Entry 4QZX (X-ray diffraction, 2.60 A resolution); this record covers chains M and b of the 28 polymer chains in the assembly.

Chain M:
Name: Proteasome subunit beta type-7
Source organism: Saccharomyces cerevisiae
Notes: EC 3.4.25.1
Reference sequence: P30657 (PSB7_YEAST); residues -12 to 233 here correspond to UniProt positions 21-266 (UniProt number = residue number + 33)
Chain sequence (246 residues; each row starts with the number of its first residue; numbers below 1 keep their minus sign (Thr-12 is residue -12)):
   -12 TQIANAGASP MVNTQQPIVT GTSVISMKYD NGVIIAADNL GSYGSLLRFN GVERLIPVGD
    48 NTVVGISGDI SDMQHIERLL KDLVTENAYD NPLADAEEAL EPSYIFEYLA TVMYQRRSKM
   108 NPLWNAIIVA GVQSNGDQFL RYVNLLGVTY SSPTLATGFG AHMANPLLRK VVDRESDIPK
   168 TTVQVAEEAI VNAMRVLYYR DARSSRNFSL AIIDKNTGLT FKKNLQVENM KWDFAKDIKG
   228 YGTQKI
Disordered / not traced: -12 to 0, 232-233

Chain b:
Name: Proteasome subunit beta type-1
Source organism: Saccharomyces cerevisiae
Notes: EC 3.4.25.1
Reference sequence: P38624 (PSB1_YEAST); residues 1-196 here correspond to UniProt positions 20-215 (UniProt number = residue number + 19)
Chain sequence (196 residues; each row starts with the number of its first residue):
     1 TSIMAVTFKD GVILGADSRT TTGAYIANRV TDKLTRVHDK IWCCRSGSAA DTQAIADIVQ
    61 YHLELYTSQY GTPSTETAAS VFKELCYENK DNLTAGIIVA GYDDKNKGEV YTIPLGGSVH
   121 KLPYAIAGSG STFIYGYCDK NFRENMSKEE TVDFIKHSLS QAIKWDGSSG GVIRMVVLTA
   181 AGVERLIFYP DEYEQL
Covalent attachments: compound 04C linked to Thr1
Small-molecule neighbours: 04C (1,2,4-trideoxy-4-methyl-2-{[N-(morpholin-4-ylacetyl)-L-alanyl-O-methyl-L-tyrosyl]amino}-1-phenyl-D-xylitol): Arg19, Thr20, Thr21, Thr22, Thr31, Lys33, Arg45, Ser46, Gly47, Ser48, Ala49, Thr94, Ser129, Ser168
Curated features (UniProtKB/Swiss-Prot):
  - active site: Thr1 (Nucleophile)

Chain M / chain b interface:
Pairs across the interface (58):
  Ser32(M) with Trp165(b); Asp166(b); Gly167(b), hydrogen bond (backbone-backbone)
  Leu33(M) with Phe133(b), hydrophobic; Trp165(b)
  Leu34(M) with Lys164(b); Trp165(b), hydrogen bond (backbone-backbone); Gly167(b)
  Arg35(M) with Trp165(b)
  Phe146(M) with Ala24(b); Tyr25(b)
  Tyr185(M) with Glu194(b), hydrogen bond
  Tyr186(M) with Ile26(b); Arg29(b)
  Arg187(M) with Ala24(b); Tyr25(b); Ile26(b), hydrogen bond (backbone-backbone); Ala27(b), hydrogen bond (side chain-backbone); Asn28(b); Arg29(b)
  Asp188(M) with Ala24(b); Ile26(b)
  Ala189(M) with Arg19(b); Ala24(b), hydrogen bond (backbone-backbone); Ile26(b); Gly167(b)
  Arg190(M) with Ala24(b); Gly167(b)
  Arg193(M) with Asp191(b), salt bridge; Glu194(b), salt bridge
  Lys218(M) with Arg29(b), hydrogen bond (backbone-side chain)
  Trp219(M) with Arg29(b); Gly171(b); Val172(b), hydrophobic; Tyr189(b); Pro190(b)
  Asp220(M) with Tyr189(b)
  Phe221(M) with Arg29(b); Val30(b), hydrophobic
  Ala222(M) with Val30(b), hydrophobic; Arg174(b), hydrogen bond (backbone-side chain); Ile187(b), hydrophobic
  Lys223(M) with Ile187(b); Tyr189(b)
  Ile225(M) with Val30(b), hydrophobic; Arg174(b)
  Lys226(M) with Asp32(b); Arg185(b)
  Gly227(M) with Asp32(b), hydrogen bond (backbone-side chain)
  Tyr228(M) with Thr35(b); Arg45(b); Gln53(b); Ala56(b); Asp57(b), hydrogen bond
  Gln231(M) with Leu34(b), hydrogen bond (side chain-backbone); Thr35(b); Arg36(b), hydrogen bond (side chain-backbone); Trp42(b)
Also at the interface, not in a pair above, chain M (26 interface residues in all): Asn37, Met150, Met217
Also at the interface, not in a pair above, chain b (34 interface residues in all): Thr21, Ile163, Ser168

Overview:
The interface between chain M and chain b involves 26 residues on one side and 34 on the other, with 12
hydrogen bonds and 2 salt bridges. Polar contacts include Arg193(M)-Asp191(b), Arg193(M)-Glu194(b) and
Tyr185(M)-Glu194(b). Compound 04C is covalently linked to Thr1(b).
Here chain M is Proteasome subunit beta type-7 and chain b is Proteasome subunit beta type-1, both from
Saccharomyces cerevisiae. Entry 4QZX (yCP beta5-C63F mutant in complex with the epoxyketone inhibitor ONX
0914) was determined by X-ray diffraction, deposited together with 4QUX, 4QUY, 4QV0, 4QV1, 4QV3, 4QV4 and 42
further entries.
